7CDE - chains A and C of the 3 polymer chains in the assembly; structure by X-ray diffraction, 2.68 A resolution.

Chain A:
Molecule: Lysine-specific histone demethylase 1A
Source organism: Homo sapiens
Notes: EC 1.14.99.66
UniProt: O60341 (KDM1A_HUMAN); residue numbers follow UniProt; this construct covers 172-833
Chain sequence (669 residues; row label = number of the first residue in the row):
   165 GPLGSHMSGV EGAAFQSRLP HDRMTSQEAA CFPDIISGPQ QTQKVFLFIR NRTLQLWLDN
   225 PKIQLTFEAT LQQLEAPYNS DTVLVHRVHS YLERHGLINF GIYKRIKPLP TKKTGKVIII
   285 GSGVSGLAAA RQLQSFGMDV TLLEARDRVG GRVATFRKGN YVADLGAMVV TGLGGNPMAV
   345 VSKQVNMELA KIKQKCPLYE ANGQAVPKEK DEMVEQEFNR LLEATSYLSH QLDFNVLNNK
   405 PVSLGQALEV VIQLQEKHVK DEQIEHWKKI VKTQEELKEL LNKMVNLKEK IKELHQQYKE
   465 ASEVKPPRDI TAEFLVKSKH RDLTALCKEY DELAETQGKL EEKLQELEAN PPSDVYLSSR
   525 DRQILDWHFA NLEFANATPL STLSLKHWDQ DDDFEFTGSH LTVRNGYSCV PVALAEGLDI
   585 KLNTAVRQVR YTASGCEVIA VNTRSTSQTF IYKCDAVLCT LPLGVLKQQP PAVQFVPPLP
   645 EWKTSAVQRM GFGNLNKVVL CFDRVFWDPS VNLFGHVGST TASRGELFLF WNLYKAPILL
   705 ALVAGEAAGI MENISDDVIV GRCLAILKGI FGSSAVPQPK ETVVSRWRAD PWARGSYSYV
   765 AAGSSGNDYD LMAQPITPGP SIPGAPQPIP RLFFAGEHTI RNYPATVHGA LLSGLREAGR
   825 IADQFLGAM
Not modelled in the structure: 165-171, 833
Sequence notes: expression tag (165-171)
Residues lining bound ligands: FAD (flavin-adenine dinucleotide): Ile284, Gly285, Ser286, Gly287, Val288, Ser289, Gly290, Leu307, Glu308, Ala309, Arg310, Gly314, Gly315, Arg316, Val317, Leu329, Gly330, Ala331, Met332, Val333, Thr588, Ala589, Val590, Thr624, Leu625, Pro626, Val629, Val637, Leu659, Lys661, Trp751, Trp756, Ser760, Tyr761, Gly800, Glu801, Ala809, Thr810, Val811, His812, Ala814

Chain C:
Molecule: Pro-arg-ser-phe-leu-val-arg-lys-arg
Chain sequence (9 residues; numbered 1 to 9; the number before each row is that of its first residue):
     1 PRSFLVRKR

How chain A and chain C interact:
Contacting residue pairs (32):
  Thr335(A) - Phe4(C)
  Gln358(A) - Arg7(C)
  Cys360(A) - Arg7(C)  hydrogen bond (backbone-side chain)
  Leu362(A) - Arg7(C)
  Asp375(A) - Arg7(C)  salt bridge
  Glu379(A) - Arg7(C)  salt bridge
  Glu379(A) - Arg9(C)  salt bridge
  Asn383(A) - Arg9(C)
  Leu386(A) - Arg2(C)
  Trp531(A) - Val6(C)  hydrophobic
  His532(A) - Arg7(C)
  Asn535(A) - Leu5(C)
  Asn535(A) - Val6(C)  hydrogen bond (side chain-backbone)
  Leu536(A) - Leu5(C)
  Phe538(A) - Phe4(C)
  Phe538(A) - Val6(C)  hydrophobic
  Ala539(A) - Pro1(C)
  Ala539(A) - Phe4(C)  hydrophobic
  Ala539(A) - Leu5(C)
  Asn540(A) - Pro1(C)
  Trp552(A) - Arg2(C)
  Asp553(A) - Arg2(C)  salt bridge
  Asp555(A) - Pro1(C)
  Asp556(A) - Arg2(C)  salt bridge
  Glu559(A) - Lys8(C)  salt bridge
  His564(A) - Ser3(C)
  His564(A) - Lys8(C)
  Leu693(A) - Val6(C)  hydrophobic
  Tyr761(A) - Phe4(C)
  Ala809(A) - Pro1(C)
  Ala809(A) - Phe4(C)
  Thr810(A) - Phe4(C)
Interface residues without a listed pair, chain A (29 interface residues in all): Pro361, Leu677, Trp695, Pro808

Overview:
The interface between chain A and chain C involves 29 residues on one side and 9 on the other, with 2 hydrogen
bonds and 6 salt bridges. Polar pairs include Asp375(A)-Arg7(C), Glu379(A)-Arg7(C) and Glu379(A)-Arg9(C).
Chain A binds flavin-adenine dinucleotide.
Here chain A is Lysine-specific histone demethylase 1A (Homo sapiens) and chain C is
Pro-arg-ser-phe-leu-val-arg-lys-arg. Entry 7CDE (Crystal structure of LSD1-CoREST in complex with PRSFLVRKR
peptide) was determined by X-ray diffraction together with 7CDC, 7CDD, 7CDF and 7CDG from the same study.
